2WHU - chain A; structure by X-ray diffraction, 2.65 A resolution.

# Chain A
Name: Large stokes shift fluorescent protein
From: Montipora sp. 20
Reference sequence: Q1JV70 (Q1JV70_9CNID); residues 0-221 here correspond to UniProt positions 1-222 (UniProt number = residue number + 1)
Amino-acid sequence (240 residues; row label = number of the first residue in the row; note: 2 numbers in that range are skipped by the numbering (no residue carries them; nothing is unmodelled there); numbers below 1 keep their minus sign (Met-20 is residue -20)):
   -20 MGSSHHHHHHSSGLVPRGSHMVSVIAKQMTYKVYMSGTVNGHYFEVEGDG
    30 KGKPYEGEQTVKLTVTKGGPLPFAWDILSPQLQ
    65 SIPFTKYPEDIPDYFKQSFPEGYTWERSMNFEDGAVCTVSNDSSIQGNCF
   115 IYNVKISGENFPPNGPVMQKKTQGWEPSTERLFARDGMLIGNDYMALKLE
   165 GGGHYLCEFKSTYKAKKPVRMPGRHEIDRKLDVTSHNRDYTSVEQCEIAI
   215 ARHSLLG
Not modelled in the structure: -20 to 1, 220-221
Glycans and other covalent adducts: covalent link Gln62-Ser65
Modified residues: Gln62 ([2-(3-carbamoyl-1-imino-propyl)-4-(4-hydroxy-benzylidene)-5-oxo-4,5-dihydro-imidazol-1-yl]-acetic acid; CRQ)
Sequence notes: chromophore (62, 62, 62)

# Overview
Chain A is Large stokes shift fluorescent protein (Montipora sp. 20); the structure, Fluorescent Protein
mKeima at pH 8.0, was determined by X-ray diffraction, deposited together with 2WHS and 2WHT.
